PDB entry 6UTE | X-ray diffraction, 2.90 A resolution | chains C and D of the 3 polymer chains in the assembly

[Chain C]
Molecule: Z032 Fab heavy chain
From: Homo sapiens
Reference sequence: S6B291 (S6B291_HUMAN); residues 102-220 here correspond to UniProt positions 125-243 (UniProt number = residue number + 23)
Sequence (234 residues; each row starts with the number of its first residue; a row labelled like 82A-82C holds insertion residues (82A, then the next letters in order)):
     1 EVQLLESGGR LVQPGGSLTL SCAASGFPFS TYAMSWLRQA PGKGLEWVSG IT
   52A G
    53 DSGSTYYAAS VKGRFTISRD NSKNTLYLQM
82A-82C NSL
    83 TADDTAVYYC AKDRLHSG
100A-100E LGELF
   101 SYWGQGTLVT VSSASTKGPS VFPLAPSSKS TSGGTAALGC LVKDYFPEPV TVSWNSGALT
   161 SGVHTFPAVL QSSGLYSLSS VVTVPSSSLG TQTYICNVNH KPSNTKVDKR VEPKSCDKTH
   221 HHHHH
Disordered / not traced: 128-130, 214-225
Sequence notes: expression tag (221-225)
Disulfides: Cys22-Cys92, Cys140-Cys196

[Chain D]
Molecule: Z032 Fab light chain
From: Homo sapiens
Reference sequence: P0DOX7 (IGK_HUMAN); residues 109-214 carry their UniProt numbers (106 of 214 residues fall inside the UniProt entry; the rest is not from it)
Sequence (214 residues; row label = number of the first residue in the row):
     1 DIQMTQSPST LSASVGDRVN ITCRASQSIN QWLAWYQQKP GKAPKFLMYK ASTLETGVPS
    61 RFSGSGSGTE FTLTISSLQP DDFATYYCQH YFSYPWTFGQ GTKVEIKRTV AAPSVFIFPP
   121 SDEQLKSGTA SVVCLLNNFY PREAKVQWKV DNALQSGNSQ ESVTEQDSKD STYSLSSTLT
   181 LSKADYEKHK VYACEVTHQG LSSPVTKSFN RGEC
Disordered / not traced: 214
Disulfides: Cys23-Cys88, Cys134-Cys194

[Interface between chain C and chain D]
Pairs across the interface (64):
  Leu37(C) with Phe98(D), hydrophobic
  Gln39(C) with Gln38(D), hydrogen bond; Tyr87(D), hydrogen bond
  Lys43(C) with Tyr87(D)
  Leu45(C) with Pro44(D), hydrophobic; Tyr87(D), hydrophobic; Phe98(D), hydrophobic
  Trp47(C) with Trp96(D)
  Tyr91(C) with Gln38(D)
  Arg96(C) with Tyr49(D), hydrogen bond
  Gly100B(C) with Trp96(D)
  Glu100C(C) with Gln89(D), hydrogen bond (backbone-side chain); Tyr91(D); Trp96(D)
  Leu100D(C) with Tyr36(D); Phe46(D), hydrophobic; Gln89(D); Tyr91(D), hydrophobic
  Phe100E(C) with Tyr36(D), hydrogen bond (backbone-side chain); Phe46(D); Gln89(D); Phe98(D), hydrophobic
  Ser101(C) with Phe46(D)
  Trp103(C) with Tyr36(D); Ala43(D), hydrophobic; Pro44(D)
  Gly104(C) with Ala43(D)
  Phe122(C) with Ser121(D); Gln124(D)
  Pro123(C) with Ser121(D); Glu123(D)
  Leu124(C) with Phe118(D), hydrophobic; Val133(D), hydrophobic
  Ala125(C) with Phe118(D)
  Thr131(C) with Phe116(D); Ile117(D); Lys207(D)
  Gly133(C) with Phe116(D)
  Ala137(C) with Phe116(D), hydrophobic; Phe118(D)
  Lys143(C) with Gln124(D); Ser131(D); Thr180(D), hydrogen bond
  His164(C) with Asn137(D), hydrogen bond; Asn138(D); Asp167(D); Ser174(D)
  Thr165(C) with Thr164(D)
  Phe166(C) with Leu135(D), hydrophobic; Ser162(D); Thr164(D); Ser174(D); Leu175(D); Ser176(D)
  Pro167(C) with Ser162(D), hydrogen bond (backbone-side chain); Val163(D)
  Val169(C) with Gln160(D); Glu161(D)
  Leu170(C) with Gln160(D)
  Gln171(C) with Gln160(D)
  Ser179(C) with Ser176(D), hydrogen bond
  Val181(C) with Leu135(D), hydrophobic
  Thr183(C) with Asn137(D)
  Lys209(C) with Glu123(D), salt bridge
Other interface residues (no listed pair), chain C (45 interface residues in all): Gly44, Glu46, Tyr58, Leu100A, Gln105, Val121, Ser127, Ser132, Thr135, Leu138, Leu141, Ser172
Other interface residues (no listed pair), chain D (39 interface residues in all): Lys42, Glu55, Tyr94, Pro95, Ser127, Thr129

[Summary]
45 residues of chain C face 39 of chain D across their interface; the contacts include 9 hydrogen bonds and 1
salt bridge. Polar pairs include Lys209(C)-Glu123(D), Gln39(C)-Gln38(D) and Gln39(C)-Tyr87(D).
Here chain C is Z032 Fab heavy chain and chain D is Z032 Fab light chain, both from Homo sapiens. Entry 6UTE
(Crystal structure of Z032 Fab in complex with WNV EDIII) was determined by X-ray diffraction.
